6H82 - chains V and W of the 32 polymer chains in the assembly; structure by electron microscopy, 3.78 A resolution.

# Chain V
Name: VP4
Source organism: Haloarcula hispanica icosahedral virus 2
Reference sequence: H9AZX2 (H9AZX2_9VIRU); residues 4-232 here = UniProt positions 4-232
Amino-acid sequence (229 residues; row label = number of the first residue in the row):
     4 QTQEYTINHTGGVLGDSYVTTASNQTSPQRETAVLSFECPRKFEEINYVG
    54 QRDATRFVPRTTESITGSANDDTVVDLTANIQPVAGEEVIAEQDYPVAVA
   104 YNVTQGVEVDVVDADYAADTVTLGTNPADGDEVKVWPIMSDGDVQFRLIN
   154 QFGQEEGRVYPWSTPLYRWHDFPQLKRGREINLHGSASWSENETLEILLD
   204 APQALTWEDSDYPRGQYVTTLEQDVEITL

# Chain W
Name: VP7
Source organism: Haloarcula hispanica icosahedral virus 2
Reference sequence: H9AZX1 (H9AZX1_9VIRU); numbering as in UniProt (aligned over 2-173)
Amino-acid sequence (172 residues; each row starts with the number of its first residue):
     2 PEIGNNGAEKQISLHKGQPFIDTQDVGAADPNTPAVTIEGPSDYVIAIDA
    52 GTPVAPEFRDANGDKLDPSTRVTIQKCDKQGNPLGDGIVFSDTLGRFEYS
   102 KMRSDPDYMRKTTTSLMIDEREIVKIFVEVPPNANGMDADNSRITIGDDT
   152 SDYGKAVGIVEHGDLSPAESKA

# Interface between chain V and chain W
Pairs across the interface (41):
  Q54(V) - Q12(W)
  A88(V) - S101(W)
  A88(V) - K102(W)
  G89(V) - S101(W)
  G89(V) - K102(W)  hydrogen bond (backbone-side chain)
  E90(V) - K102(W)
  A120(V) - G64(W)
  A121(V) - N63(W)
  A121(V) - G64(W)
  Y163(V) - Q12(W)  hydrogen bond (side chain-backbone)
  Y163(V) - I13(W)
  W165(V) - I13(W)
  W165(V) - Q19(W)
  W165(V) - F21(W)  hydrophobic
  W165(V) - I160(W)  hydrophobic
  T167(V) - T151(W)
  Y170(V) - E58(W)  hydrogen bond
  Y170(V) - R104(W)
  Y170(V) - R144(W)  hydrogen bond
  R171(V) - D149(W)  salt bridge
  R171(V) - D150(W)  hydrogen bond (side chain-backbone)
  R171(V) - T151(W)  hydrogen bond
  D174(V) - R104(W)  salt bridge
  D174(V) - S105(W)
  F175(V) - R104(W)
  F175(V) - D149(W)
  F175(V) - T151(W)
  F175(V) - S152(W)
  P176(V) - S105(W)
  G181(V) - D153(W)
  G181(V) - Y154(W)
  R182(V) - Y154(W)
  N185(V) - T151(W)
  L186(V) - T151(W)
  H187(V) - Q12(W)  hydrogen bond
  S189(V) - I4(W)
  S189(V) - G5(W)  hydrogen bond (backbone-backbone)
  A190(V) - E3(W)
  S191(V) - P2(W)
  S191(V) - E3(W)  hydrogen bond (backbone-backbone)
  E196(V) - P2(W)
Other interface residues (no listed pair), chain V (33 interface residues in all): N83, Q85, D146, L151, E159, P164, S166, E183, I184, W192
Other interface residues (no listed pair), chain W (28 interface residues in all): K11, S14, H16, D65, G148

# In short
33 residues of chain V face 28 of chain W across their interface, with 9 hydrogen bonds and 2 salt bridges.
Among the polar pairs are R171(V)-D149(W), D174(V)-R104(W) and G89(V)-K102(W).
Here chain V is VP4 and chain W is VP7, both from Haloarcula hispanica icosahedral virus 2. Entry 6H82
(Cryo-EM structure of the archaeal extremophilic internal membrane containing Haloarcula hispanica icosahedral
virus 2 (HHIV-2) at ...) was determined by electron microscopy (same publication as 6H9C).
